Entry 3SKN (X-ray diffraction, 2.90 A resolution); this record covers chains A and G of the 8 polymer chains in the assembly.

== Chain A (and G) ==
Name: RL42 T cell receptor, alpha chain
Source organism: Homo sapiens
Notes: chain G of this document is another copy of the same molecule, construct and numbering; everything in this record applies to it too
Sequence (203 residues; numbered -1 to 217 plus 3 insertion-coded residues; 19 numbers in that range are skipped by the numbering (no residue carries them; nothing is unmodelled there); the number before each row is that of its first residue; a row labelled like 84A-84C holds insertion residues (84A, then the next letters in order); numbers below 1 keep their minus sign (His-1 is residue -1)):
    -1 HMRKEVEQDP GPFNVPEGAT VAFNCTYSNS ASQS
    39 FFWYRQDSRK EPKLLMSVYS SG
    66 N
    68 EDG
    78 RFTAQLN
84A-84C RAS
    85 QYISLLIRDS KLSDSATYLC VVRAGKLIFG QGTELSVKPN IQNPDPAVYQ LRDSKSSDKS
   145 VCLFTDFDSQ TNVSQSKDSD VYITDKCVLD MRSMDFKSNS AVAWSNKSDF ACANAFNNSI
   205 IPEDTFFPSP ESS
Unresolved in the structure: -1 to 1, 215-217
Cystine bridges: Cys23-Cys104, Cys146-Cys196

== Interface between chain A and chain G ==
Contacting residue pairs (6; chain A residue first):
  Tyr57(A) - Arg176(G)  hydrogen bond (side chain-backbone)
  Tyr57(A) - Ser177(G)
  Tyr57(A) - Asp179(G)
  Asn66(A) - Asp179(G)
  Glu68(A) - Gln126(G)  hydrogen bond
  Glu68(A) - Asp179(G)
Also at the interface, not in a pair above, chain A (4 interface residues in all): Lys51
Also at the interface, not in a pair above, chain G (5 interface residues in all): Gly70

== Summary ==
Chain A and chain G form an interface of 4 and 5 residues respectively, with 2 hydrogen bonds. Polar contacts
include Tyr57(A)-Arg176(G) and Glu68(A)-Gln126(G).
Both chains are RL42 T cell receptor, alpha chain (Homo sapiens). Entry 3SKN (Crystal structure of the RL42
TCR unliganded) was determined by X-ray diffraction, deposited together with 3SJV, 3SKM and 3SKO.
